3U37 - chains A and B of the 4 polymer chains in the assembly; structure by X-ray diffraction, 2.10 A resolution.

# Chain A (and B)
Protein: Acetyl-xylan esterase Est2A
From: Butyrivibrio proteoclasticus B316
Notes: chain B of this document is another copy of the same molecule, construct and numbering; everything in this record applies to it too
Reference sequence: E0RVY7 (E0RVY7_BUTPB); residue numbers follow UniProt; this construct covers 1-376
Sequence (408 residues; numbered -31 to 376; the number before each row is that of its first residue; numbers below 1 keep their minus sign (Met-31 is residue -31)):
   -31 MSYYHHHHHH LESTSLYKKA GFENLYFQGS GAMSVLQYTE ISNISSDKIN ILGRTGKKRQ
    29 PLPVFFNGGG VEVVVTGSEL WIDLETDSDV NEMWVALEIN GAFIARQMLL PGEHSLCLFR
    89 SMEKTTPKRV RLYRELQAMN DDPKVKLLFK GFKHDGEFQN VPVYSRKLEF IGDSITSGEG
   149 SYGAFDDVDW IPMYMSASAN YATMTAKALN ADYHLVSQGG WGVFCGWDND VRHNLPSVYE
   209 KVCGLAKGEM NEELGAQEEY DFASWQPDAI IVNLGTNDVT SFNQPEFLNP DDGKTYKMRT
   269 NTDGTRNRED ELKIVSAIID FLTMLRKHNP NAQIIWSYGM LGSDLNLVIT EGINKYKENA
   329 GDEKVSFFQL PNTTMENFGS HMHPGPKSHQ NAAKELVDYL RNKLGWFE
Not modelled in the structure: -31 to 2, 376 (chain B: -31 to 2)
Differences from the reference sequence: expression tag (-31 to 0)

# How chain A and chain B interact
Contacting residue pairs (34):
  Thr273(A) - Glu331(B)
  Arg276(A) - Glu326(B)  salt bridge
  Ser311(A) - Tyr367(B)
  Asn314(A) - Phe335(B)
  Leu315(A) - Ile321(B)  hydrophobic
  Leu315(A) - Asn322(B)  hydrogen bond (backbone-side chain)
  Leu315(A) - Val333(B)
  Leu315(A) - Phe335(B)  hydrophobic
  Thr318(A) - Thr318(B)  hydrogen bond
  Thr318(A) - Asn322(B)
  Glu319(A) - Asn322(B)
  Glu319(A) - Glu326(B)
  Ile321(A) - Leu315(B)  hydrophobic
  Asn322(A) - Leu315(B)  hydrogen bond (side chain-backbone)
  Asn322(A) - Thr318(B)  hydrogen bond
  Asn322(A) - Glu319(B)
  Glu326(A) - Arg276(B)  salt bridge
  Glu326(A) - Glu319(B)
  Glu331(A) - Thr273(B)
  Val333(A) - Leu315(B)
  Phe335(A) - Asn314(B)  hydrogen bond (backbone-side chain)
  Phe335(A) - Gln337(B)
  Phe336(A) - Gln337(B)
  Gln337(A) - Phe336(B)
  Gln337(A) - Gln337(B)  hydrogen bond (backbone-side chain)
  Pro339(A) - Glu363(B)
  Asn340(A) - Asp366(B)  hydrogen bond
  Thr342(A) - Asp366(B)
  Lys362(A) - Thr342(B)
  Lys362(A) - Glu344(B)  salt bridge
  Glu363(A) - Pro339(B)
  Glu363(A) - Glu363(B)
  Asp366(A) - Asn340(B)
  Tyr367(A) - Ser311(B)
Other interface residues (no listed pair), chain A (26 interface residues in all): Glu279, Lys323, Lys325, Ser334
Other interface residues (no listed pair), chain B (26 interface residues in all): Lys323, Lys325, Ser334, Lys362

# Overview
Chain A and chain B each contribute 26 residues to their interface, with 7 hydrogen bonds and 3 salt bridges.
Polar contacts include Arg276(A)-Glu326(B), Lys362(A)-Glu344(B) and Leu315(A)-Asn322(B).
Both chains are Acetyl-xylan esterase Est2A (Butyrivibrio proteoclasticus B316). Entry 3U37 (An Acetyl Xylan
Esterase (Est2A) from the Rumen Bacterium Butyrivibrio proteoclasticus) was determined by X-ray diffraction
(same publication as 4DEV).
